PDB entry 4HWT | X-ray diffraction, 2.30 A resolution | chains A and B

== Chain A (and B) ==
Protein: Threonine--tRNA ligase, cytoplasmic
Organism: Homo sapiens
Notes: EC 6.1.1.3; chain B of this document is another copy of the same molecule, construct and numbering; everything in this record applies to it too
UniProtKB: P26639 (SYTC_HUMAN); residues 354-756 here correspond to UniProt positions 321-723 (UniProt number = residue number - 33)
Chain sequence (413 residues; row label = number of the first residue in the row):
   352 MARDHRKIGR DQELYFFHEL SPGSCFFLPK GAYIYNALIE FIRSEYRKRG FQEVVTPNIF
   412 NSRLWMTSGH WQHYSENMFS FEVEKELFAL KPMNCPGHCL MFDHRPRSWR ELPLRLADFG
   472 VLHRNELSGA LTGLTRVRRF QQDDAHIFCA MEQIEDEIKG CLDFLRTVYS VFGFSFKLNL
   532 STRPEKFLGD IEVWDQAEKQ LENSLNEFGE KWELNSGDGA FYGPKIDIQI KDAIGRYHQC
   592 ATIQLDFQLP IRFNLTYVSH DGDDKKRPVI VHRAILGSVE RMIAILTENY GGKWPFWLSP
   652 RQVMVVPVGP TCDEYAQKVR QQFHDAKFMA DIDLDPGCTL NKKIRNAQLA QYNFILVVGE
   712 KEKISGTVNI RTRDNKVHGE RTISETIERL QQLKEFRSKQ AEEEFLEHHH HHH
Not modelled in the structure: 352-353, 611-614, 753-764 (chain B: 352-353, 756-764)
Construct notes: expression tag (352-353, 757-764)
UniProt features mapped onto this chain:
  - modified residue: Thr486 (Phosphothreonine), Ser735 (Phosphoserine)
Ion coordination: Zn2+: Cys446, His497, His623 (together with 1B2)
Ligand contacts: 1B2: Met444, Cys446, Arg475, Gln493, Asp495, His497, Tyr573, Lys576, Asp578, Ile579, Gln580, Gln590, Cys591, Ala592, Thr593, Gln595, His623, Arg624, Gly628

== How chain A and chain B interact ==
Pairs across the interface (95):
  Glu364(A) - Arg456(B)  salt bridge
  Phe367(A) - Leu451(B)
  Phe367(A) - His455(B)
  Leu371(A) - Phe411(B)
  Leu371(A) - Asn412(B)  hydrogen bond (backbone-backbone)
  Leu371(A) - Arg414(B)
  Leu371(A) - Phe439(B)
  Ser372(A) - Pro408(B)
  Ser372(A) - Ile410(B)  hydrogen bond (side chain-backbone)
  Ser372(A) - Phe411(B)
  Pro373(A) - Phe439(B)
  Ser375(A) - Pro408(B)
  Cys376(A) - Val406(B)
  Cys376(A) - Thr407(B)
  Cys376(A) - Pro408(B)
  Phe377(A) - Val406(B)
  Phe377(A) - Pro408(B)
  Phe377(A) - Phe411(B)  hydrophobic
  Phe377(A) - Gly448(B)
  Phe377(A) - Leu451(B)  hydrophobic
  Phe377(A) - Met452(B)  hydrophobic
  Phe378(A) - Val405(B)
  Phe378(A) - Val406(B)  hydrogen bond (backbone-backbone)
  Leu379(A) - Met452(B)  hydrophobic
  Pro380(A) - Gln403(B)
  Pro380(A) - Glu404(B)
  Pro380(A) - Val405(B)
  Ala383(A) - Glu404(B)
  Ala383(A) - Val405(B)  hydrophobic
  Asn387(A) - Arg394(B)
  Asn387(A) - Glu404(B)
  Arg394(A) - Asn387(B)
  Arg398(A) - His675(B)  hydrogen bond (backbone-side chain)
  Arg398(A) - Lys678(B)
  Gln403(A) - Pro380(B)
  Glu404(A) - Pro380(B)
  Glu404(A) - Ala383(B)
  Glu404(A) - Asn387(B)
  Val405(A) - Phe378(B)
  Val405(A) - Pro380(B)  hydrophobic
  Val405(A) - Ala383(B)  hydrophobic
  Val406(A) - Cys376(B)
  Val406(A) - Phe377(B)
  Val406(A) - Phe378(B)  hydrogen bond (backbone-backbone)
  Val406(A) - Ala383(B)
  Thr407(A) - Cys376(B)
  Thr407(A) - Arg490(B)
  Pro408(A) - Ser372(B)
  Pro408(A) - Ser375(B)
  Pro408(A) - Cys376(B)
  Pro408(A) - Phe377(B)  hydrophobic
  Asn409(A) - Val472(B)
  Asn409(A) - His474(B)
  Asn409(A) - Arg490(B)
  Ile410(A) - Ser372(B)  hydrogen bond (backbone-side chain)
  Phe411(A) - Leu371(B)
  Phe411(A) - Ser372(B)
  Phe411(A) - Phe377(B)  hydrophobic
  Asn412(A) - Leu371(B)  hydrogen bond (backbone-backbone)
  Arg414(A) - Leu371(B)
  Phe430(A) - Phe432(B)  hydrophobic
  Phe430(A) - Val434(B)  hydrophobic
  Ser431(A) - Phe432(B)
  Phe432(A) - Phe430(B)  hydrophobic
  Phe432(A) - Ser431(B)
  Phe432(A) - Phe432(B)  hydrophobic
  Val434(A) - Phe430(B)  hydrophobic
  Val434(A) - Asn476(B)
  Val434(A) - Arg489(B)
  Glu435(A) - Leu478(B)
  Glu435(A) - Ser479(B)  hydrogen bond
  Glu435(A) - Arg489(B)  salt bridge
  Phe439(A) - Pro373(B)
  Leu441(A) - Leu441(B)  hydrophobic
  Gly448(A) - Phe377(B)
  Leu451(A) - Phe377(B)  hydrophobic
  Met452(A) - Phe367(B)  hydrophobic
  Met452(A) - Phe377(B)  hydrophobic
  Met452(A) - Leu379(B)  hydrophobic
  His455(A) - Phe367(B)
  Arg456(A) - Glu364(B)  salt bridge
  Val472(A) - Asn409(B)
  His474(A) - Asn409(B)
  His474(A) - Ile410(B)
  Asn476(A) - Val434(B)
  Leu478(A) - Glu435(B)
  Ser479(A) - Glu435(B)  hydrogen bond
  Arg489(A) - Val434(B)
  Arg489(A) - Glu435(B)  salt bridge
  Arg490(A) - Thr407(B)
  Arg490(A) - Asn409(B)
  His675(A) - Arg398(B)  hydrogen bond (side chain-backbone)
  Lys678(A) - Arg398(B)
  Phe679(A) - Arg398(B)  hydrogen bond (backbone-side chain)
  Met680(A) - Arg398(B)
Interface residues without a listed pair, chain A (55 interface residues in all): His369, Tyr386, Lys399, Leu415, Leu467, Glu477
Interface residues without a listed pair, chain B (51 interface residues in all): His369, Leu415, Leu467, Asp676

== Overview ==
55 residues of chain A and 51 residues of chain B are in contact; the contacts include 11 hydrogen bonds and 4
salt bridges. Polar pairs include Glu364(A)-Arg456(B), Glu435(A)-Arg489(B) and Ser372(A)-Ile410(B). Bound to
chain A: 1B2. Cys446(A), His497(A) and His623(A) form the Zn2+ site.
Chain A and chain B are both Threonine--tRNA ligase, cytoplasmic (Homo sapiens); the structure, Crystal
structure of human Threonyl-tRNA synthetase bound to a novel inhibitor, was determined by X-ray diffraction,
deposited together with 4HWO, 4HWP, 4HWR and 4HWS.
